4ZUU - chains A and C of the 3 polymer chains in the assembly; structure by X-ray diffraction, 2.20 A resolution.

Chain A:
Molecule: Classical MHC class I antigen
Organism: Equus caballus
UniProt: Q860N6 (Q860N6_HORSE); residues 1-274 here correspond to UniProt positions 22-295 (UniProt number = residue number + 21)
Chain sequence (274 residues; numbered 1 to 274; the number before each row is that of its first residue):
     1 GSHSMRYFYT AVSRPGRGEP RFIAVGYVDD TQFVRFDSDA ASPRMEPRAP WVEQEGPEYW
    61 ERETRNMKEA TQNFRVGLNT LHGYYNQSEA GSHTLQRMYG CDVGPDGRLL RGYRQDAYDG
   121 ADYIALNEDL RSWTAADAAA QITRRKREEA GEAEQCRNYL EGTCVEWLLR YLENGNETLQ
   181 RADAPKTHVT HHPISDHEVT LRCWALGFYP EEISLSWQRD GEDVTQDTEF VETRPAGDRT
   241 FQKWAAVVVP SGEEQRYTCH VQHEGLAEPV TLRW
Disulfide bonds: Cys-101/Cys-164, Cys-203/Cys-259

Chain C:
Molecule: Cys-thr-ser-glu-glu-met-asn-ala-phe
Chain sequence (9 residues; each row starts with the number of its first residue):
     1 CTSEEMNAF

Chain A / chain C interface:
Pairs across the interface (39):
  Tyr-7(A) / Cys-1(C)  hydrogen bond (side chain-backbone)
  Tyr-7(A) / Thr-2(C)  hydrogen bond (side chain-backbone)
  Tyr-9(A) / Thr-2(C)
  Met-45(A) / Thr-2(C)
  Arg-62(A) / Cys-1(C)  hydrogen bond
  Arg-62(A) / Thr-2(C)  hydrogen bond (side chain-backbone)
  Arg-62(A) / Glu-4(C)  salt bridge
  Glu-63(A) / Cys-1(C)
  Glu-63(A) / Thr-2(C)  hydrogen bond (side chain-backbone)
  Asn-66(A) / Thr-2(C)  hydrogen bond
  Asn-66(A) / Glu-4(C)
  Asn-73(A) / Phe-9(C)
  Phe-74(A) / Asn-7(C)
  Gly-77(A) / Phe-9(C)
  Thr-80(A) / Phe-9(C)
  Leu-81(A) / Phe-9(C)  hydrophobic
  Tyr-84(A) / Phe-9(C)  hydrogen bond (side chain-backbone)
  Leu-95(A) / Phe-9(C)  hydrophobic
  Arg-97(A) / Asn-7(C)  hydrogen bond
  Arg-97(A) / Phe-9(C)
  Tyr-99(A) / Thr-2(C)
  Tyr-99(A) / Ser-3(C)  hydrogen bond (side chain-backbone)
  Arg-114(A) / Glu-5(C)  salt bridge
  Arg-114(A) / Asn-7(C)
  Asp-116(A) / Phe-9(C)
  Thr-143(A) / Ala-8(C)
  Thr-143(A) / Phe-9(C)  hydrogen bond (side chain-backbone)
  Lys-146(A) / Phe-9(C)  hydrogen bond (side chain-backbone)
  Arg-147(A) / Ala-8(C)  hydrogen bond (side chain-backbone)
  Arg-147(A) / Phe-9(C)
  Glu-152(A) / Met-6(C)
  Glu-152(A) / Asn-7(C)
  Glu-152(A) / Ala-8(C)  hydrogen bond (side chain-backbone)
  Gln-155(A) / Glu-5(C)
  Tyr-159(A) / Cys-1(C)  hydrogen bond (side chain-backbone)
  Tyr-159(A) / Thr-2(C)
  Tyr-159(A) / Ser-3(C)
  Trp-167(A) / Cys-1(C)  hydrophobic
  Tyr-171(A) / Cys-1(C)  hydrogen bond (side chain-backbone)
Also at the interface, not in a pair above, chain A (30 interface residues in all): Met-5, Tyr-59, Met-67, Cys-156, Thr-163

In short:
30 residues of chain A and 9 residues of chain C are in contact; the contacts include 15 hydrogen bonds and 2
salt bridges. Polar pairs include Arg-62(A)/Glu-4(C), Arg-114(A)/Glu-5(C) and Tyr-7(A)/Cys-1(C).
Chain A is Classical MHC class I antigen (Equus caballus) and chain C is Cys-thr-ser-glu-glu-met-asn-ala-phe;
the structure, Crystal structure of Equine MHC I(Eqca-N*00602) in complexed with equine infectious anaemia
virus (EIAV) derived peptide ..., was determined by X-ray diffraction, deposited together with 4ZUS, 4ZUT,
4ZUV and 4ZUW.
